6SAU - chain A; structure by X-ray diffraction, 1.35 A resolution.

# Chain A
Molecule: alpha amylase
From: Cordyceps farinosa
Chain sequence (460 residues; row label = number of the first residue in the row):
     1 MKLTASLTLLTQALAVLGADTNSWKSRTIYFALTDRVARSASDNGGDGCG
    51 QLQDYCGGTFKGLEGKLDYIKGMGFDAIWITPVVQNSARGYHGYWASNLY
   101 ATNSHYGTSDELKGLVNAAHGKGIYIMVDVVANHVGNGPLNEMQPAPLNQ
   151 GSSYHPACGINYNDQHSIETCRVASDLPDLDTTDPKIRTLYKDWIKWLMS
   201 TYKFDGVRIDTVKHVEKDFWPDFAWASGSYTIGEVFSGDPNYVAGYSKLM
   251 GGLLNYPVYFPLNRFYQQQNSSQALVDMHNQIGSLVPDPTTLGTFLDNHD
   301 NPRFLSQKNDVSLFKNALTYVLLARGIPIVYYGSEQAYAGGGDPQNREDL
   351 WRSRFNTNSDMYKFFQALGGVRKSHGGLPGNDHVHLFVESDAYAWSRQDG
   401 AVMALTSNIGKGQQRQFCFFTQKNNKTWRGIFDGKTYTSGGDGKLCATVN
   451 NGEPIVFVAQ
Not modelled in the structure: 1-18, 460
Disulfides: C49-C56, C158-C171, C418-C446
Ion coordination: Ca2+: N133, E169, D179, H214

# Summary
N133, E169, D179 and H214 form the Ca2+ site.
Chain A is alpha amylase (Cordyceps farinosa); the structure, Structural and functional characterisation of
three novel fungal amylases with enhanced stability and pH tolerance, was determined by X-ray diffraction,
deposited together with 6SAO and 6SAV.
